PDB entry 7RN7 | X-ray diffraction, 2.40 A resolution | chains B and C of the 6 polymer chains in the assembly

# Chain B
Molecule: Caspase-3 subunit p12
From: Homo sapiens
Reference sequence: P42574 (CASP3_HUMAN); residues 184-277 here = UniProt positions 184-277
Chain sequence (95 residues; row label = number of the first residue in the row):
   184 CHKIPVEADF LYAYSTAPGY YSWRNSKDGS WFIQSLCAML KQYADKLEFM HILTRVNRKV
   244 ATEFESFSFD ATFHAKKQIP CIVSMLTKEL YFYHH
Disordered / not traced: 184, 277-278
Sequence notes: expression tag (278)
Curated features (UniProtKB/Swiss-Prot):
  - modified residue: R207 (Microbial infection: ADP-riboxanated arginine)
What the authors report for this chain:
  - conformationally variable residues (loop rearrangement): S251 to T255
  - binding site for Ac-VD(Aly)VD-CHO: R207, N208, F250

# Chain C
Molecule: Caspase-3 subunit p17
From: Homo sapiens
Reference sequence: P42574 (CASP3_HUMAN); residues 34-174 here = UniProt positions 34-174
Chain sequence (141 residues; numbered 34 to 174; the number before each row is that of its first residue):
    34 DNSYKMDYPE MGLCIIINNK NFHKSTGMTS RSGTDVDAAN LRETFRNLKY EVRNKNDLTR
    94 EEIVELMRDV SKEDHSKRSS FVCVLLSHGE EGIIFGTNGP VDLKKITNFF RGDRCRSLTG
   154 KPKLFIIQAC RGTELDCGIE T
Disordered / not traced: 34
Curated features (UniProtKB/Swiss-Prot):
  - active site: H121, C163
  - modified residue: C163 (S-nitrosocysteine)
What the authors report for this chain:
  - binding site for Ac-VD(Aly)VD-CHO: R64, Q161, C163
  - catalytic residues: C163

# How chain B and chain C interact
Residue-residue contacts - 14 pairs, chain B then chain C:
  H185(B) - E173(C)
  H185(B) - T174(C)
  K186(B) - C170(C)  hydrogen bond (side chain-backbone)
  K186(B) - I172(C)
  K186(B) - E173(C)
  I187(B) - G171(C)
  I187(B) - I172(C)  hydrogen bond (backbone-backbone)
  I187(B) - T174(C)
  P188(B) - D169(C)
  V189(B) - D169(C)  hydrogen bond (backbone-side chain)
  V189(B) - G171(C)
  E190(B) - D169(C)  hydrogen bond (backbone-side chain)
  P201(B) - K137(C)
  R241(B) - N35(C)
Other interface residues (no listed pair), chain B (10 interface residues in all): Y203, R238
Other interface residues (no listed pair), chain C (9 interface residues in all): R144

# In short
10 residues of chain B face 9 of chain C across their interface, with 4 hydrogen bonds. Among the polar pairs
are K186(B)-C170(C), V189(B)-D169(C) and E190(B)-D169(C). From UniProt: active-site residues H121(C) and
C163(C) on chain C. The paper reports the catalytic residue C163(C); a binding site for Ac-VD(Aly)VD-CHO at
R207(B), N208(B) and R64(C) among others.
Here chain B is Caspase-3 subunit p12 and chain C is Caspase-3 subunit p17, both from Homo sapiens. Entry 7RN7
(Crystal structure of caspase-3 with inhibitor Ac-VD(Aly)VD-CHO) was determined by X-ray diffraction (same
publication as 7RN8, 7RN9, 7RNB, 7RND, 7RNE, 7RNF and 7SEO).
